Entry 8XWV (electron microscopy, 3.07 A resolution); this record covers chains R and A of the 7 polymer chains in the assembly.

Chain R:
Molecule: C-X-C chemokine receptor type 2
Organism: Homo sapiens
UniProtKB: P25025 (CXCR2_HUMAN); residue numbers follow UniProt; this construct covers 2-360
Sequence (416 residues; numbered -55 to 360; the number before each row is that of its first residue; numbers below 1 keep their minus sign (Met-55 is residue -55)):
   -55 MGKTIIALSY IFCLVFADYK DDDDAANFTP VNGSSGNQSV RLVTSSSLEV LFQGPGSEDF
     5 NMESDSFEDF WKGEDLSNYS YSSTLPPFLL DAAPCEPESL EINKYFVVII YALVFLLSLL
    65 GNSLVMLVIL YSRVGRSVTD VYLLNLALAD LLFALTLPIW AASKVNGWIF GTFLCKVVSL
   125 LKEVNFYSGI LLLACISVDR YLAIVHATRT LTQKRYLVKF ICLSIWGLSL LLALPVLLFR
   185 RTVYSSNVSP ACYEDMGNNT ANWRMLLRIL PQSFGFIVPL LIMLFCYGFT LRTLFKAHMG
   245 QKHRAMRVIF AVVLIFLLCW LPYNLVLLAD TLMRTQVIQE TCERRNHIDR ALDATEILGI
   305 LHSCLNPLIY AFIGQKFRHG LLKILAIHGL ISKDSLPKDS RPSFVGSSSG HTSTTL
Disordered / not traced: -55 to 34, 331-360
Construct notes: initiating methionine (-55); expression tag (-54 to 1)
Disulfides: Cys39-Cys286, Cys119-Cys196
Swiss-Prot annotation at these positions:
  - site: Asp35, Ala36 (Microbial infection: Cleavage)
  - modified residue (Phosphoserine): Ser347, Ser351, Ser352, Ser353
  - glycosylation: Asn22 (N-linked (GlcNAc...) asparagine)

Chain A:
Molecule: Guanine nucleotide-binding protein G(o) subunit alpha
Organism: Homo sapiens
UniProtKB: P09471 (GNAO_HUMAN); numbering as in UniProt; present here: 6-53, 182-230, 241-354
Sequence (240 residues; numbered -11 to 354; 126 numbers in that range are skipped by the numbering (no residue carries them; nothing is unmodelled there); the number before each row is that of its first residue; numbers below 1 keep their minus sign (Met-11 is residue -11)):
   -11 MGHHHHHHEN LYFQGTLSAE ERAALERSKA IEKNLKEDGI SAAKDVKLLL LGADNSGKST
    49 IVKQMK
   171 IIHGGSGGSG GTTGIVETHF TFKNLHFRLF DVGGQRSERK KWIHCFEDVT AIIFCVDLSD
   241 YNRMHESLML FDSICNNKFF IDTSIILFLN KKDLFGEKIK KSPLTICFPE YTGPNTYEDA
   301 AAYIQAQFES KNRSPNKEIY CHMTCATDTN NAQVIFDAVT DIIIANNLRG CGLY
Disordered / not traced: -11 to 5, 171-182, 241-244
Construct notes: initiating methionine (-11); expression tag (-10 to 5); engineered mutation Asp42 (Gly in P09471), Asn43 (Glu in P09471), Asp227 (Ala in P09471), Asp230 (Gly in P09471), Ala332 (Ile in P09471), Ile335 (Val in P09471); linker (54, 171-181)
Swiss-Prot annotation at these positions:
  - region: Lys35 to Ala41, Ser44 to Thr48 (G1 motif), Phe197 to Arg206 (G3 motif), Ile266 to Asp273 (G4 motif), Thr324 to Thr329 (G5 motif)
  - binding site (GTP): Lys46, Ser47, Thr48, Asn270, Asp273, Cys325
  - binding site (Mg(2+)): Ser47, Thr182
  - modified residue: Gln205 (5-glutamyl histamine), Cys351 (ADP-ribosylcysteine)
  - lipidation: Cys351 (S-palmitoyl cysteine)

Chain R / chain A interface:
Pairs across the interface (28):
  Thr83(R) with Gly350(A); Cys351(A)
  Arg144(R) with Cys351(A)
  Ala147(R) with Asn347(A), hydrogen bond (backbone-side chain); Cys351(A), hydrophobic
  Ile148(R) with Ile344(A); Leu348(A), hydrophobic; Leu353(A), hydrophobic
  Ala151(R) with Ile343(A), hydrophobic; Ile344(A), hydrophobic; Asn347(A)
  Thr152(R) with Leu195(A); Thr340(A)
  Gln157(R) with Lys32(A)
  Leu238(R) with Leu348(A), hydrophobic
  His242(R) with Glu318(A); Asp341(A), salt bridge
  Met243(R) with Glu318(A); Asp341(A); Ala345(A), hydrophobic
  Gln245(R) with Tyr354(A), hydrogen bond
  Arg248(R) with Tyr354(A)
  Ala249(R) with Leu348(A), hydrophobic; Leu353(A)
  Val252(R) with Leu353(A), hydrophobic
  Ile253(R) with Leu353(A), hydrophobic
  Gln319(R) with Arg349(A); Tyr354(A)
Also at the interface, not in a pair above, chain R (26 interface residues in all): Ser81, Thr154, Arg159, Thr237, Ala241, Gly244, Tyr314, Ile317, Gly318, Lys320
Also at the interface, not in a pair above, chain A (19 interface residues in all): Ala31, Pro315, Tyr320, Gly352

Overview:
26 residues of chain R face 19 of chain A across their interface, with 2 hydrogen bonds and 1 salt bridge.
Among the polar pairs are His242(R)-Asp341(A), Ala147(R)-Asn347(A) and Gln245(R)-Tyr354(A).
Here chain R is C-X-C chemokine receptor type 2 and chain A is Guanine nucleotide-binding protein G(o) subunit
alpha, both from Homo sapiens. Entry 8XWV (Structure of CXCR2 bound to CXCL1 (CXCR2-CXCL1-Go Full map)) was
determined by electron microscopy, deposited together with 8XVU, 8XWA, 8XWF, 8XWM, 8XWN, 8XWS and 6 further
entries.
